5XUS - chains A and B of the 4 polymer chains in the assembly; structure by X-ray diffraction, 2.50 A resolution.

Chain A:
Protein: LbCpf1
From: Lachnospiraceae bacterium ND2006
Chain sequence (1231 residues; numbered -2 to 1228; the number before each row is that of its first residue; numbers below 1 keep their minus sign (Gly-2 is residue -2)):
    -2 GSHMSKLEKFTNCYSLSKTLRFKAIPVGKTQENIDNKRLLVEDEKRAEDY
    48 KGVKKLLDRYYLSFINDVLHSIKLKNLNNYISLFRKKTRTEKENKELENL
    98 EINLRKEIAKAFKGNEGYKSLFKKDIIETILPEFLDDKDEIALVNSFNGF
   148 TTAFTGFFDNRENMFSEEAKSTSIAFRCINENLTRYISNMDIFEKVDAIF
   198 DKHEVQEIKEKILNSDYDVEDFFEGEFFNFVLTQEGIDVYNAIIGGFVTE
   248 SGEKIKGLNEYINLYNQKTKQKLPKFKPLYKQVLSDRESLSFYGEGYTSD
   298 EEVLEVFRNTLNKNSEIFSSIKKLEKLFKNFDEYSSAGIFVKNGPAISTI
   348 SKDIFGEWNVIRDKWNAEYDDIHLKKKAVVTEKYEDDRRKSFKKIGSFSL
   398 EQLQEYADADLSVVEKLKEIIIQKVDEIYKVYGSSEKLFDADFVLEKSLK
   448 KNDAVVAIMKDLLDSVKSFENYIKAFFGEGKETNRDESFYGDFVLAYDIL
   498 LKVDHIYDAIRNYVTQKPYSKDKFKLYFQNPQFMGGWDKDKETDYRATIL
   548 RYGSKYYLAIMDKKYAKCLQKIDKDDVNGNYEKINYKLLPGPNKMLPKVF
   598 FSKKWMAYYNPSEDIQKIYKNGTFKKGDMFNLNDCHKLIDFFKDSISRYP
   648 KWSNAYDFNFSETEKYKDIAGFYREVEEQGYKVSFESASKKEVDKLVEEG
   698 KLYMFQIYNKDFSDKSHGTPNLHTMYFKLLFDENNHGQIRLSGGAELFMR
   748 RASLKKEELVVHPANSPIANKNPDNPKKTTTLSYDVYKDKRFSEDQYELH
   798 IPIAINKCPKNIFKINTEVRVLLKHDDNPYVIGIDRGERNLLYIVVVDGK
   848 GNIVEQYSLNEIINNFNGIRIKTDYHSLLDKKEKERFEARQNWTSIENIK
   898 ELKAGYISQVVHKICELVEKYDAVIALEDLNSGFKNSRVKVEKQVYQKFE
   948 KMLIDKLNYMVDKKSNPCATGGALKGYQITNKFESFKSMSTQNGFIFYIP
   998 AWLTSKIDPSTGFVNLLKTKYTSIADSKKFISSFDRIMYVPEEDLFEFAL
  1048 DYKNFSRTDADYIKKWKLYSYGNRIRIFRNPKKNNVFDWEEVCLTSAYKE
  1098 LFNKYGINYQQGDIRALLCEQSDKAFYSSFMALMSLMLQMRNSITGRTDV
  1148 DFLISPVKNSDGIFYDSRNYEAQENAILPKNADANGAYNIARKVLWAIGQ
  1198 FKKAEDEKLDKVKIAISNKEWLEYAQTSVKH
Not modelled in the structure: -2 to -1, 372-376, 929-935, 1076-1084, 1227-1228
Disulfides: Cys965 forms a disulfide with the same residue of a neighbouring copy of this chain
Bound ions: Mg2+: Thr716 (shared with A-4(B) of chain B)
From the paper describing this entry:
  - Mg2+ coordination: Thr716
  - Mg2+ coordination through a water molecule: Asp708, Asn718
  - contacts within the chain: Lys457-Gln888 (hydrogen bond)
  - conformationally variable residues (loop rearrangement): Glu885 to Asn889, Trp890 to Ile896
  - catalytic residues: Asp832, Glu925, Asp1180
  - catalytic residues: Arg1138 (proposed by the authors, not directly observed)
  - mutagenesis - D832A, E925A, D1180A: abolished catalytic activity
  - mutagenesis - R1138A: decreased catalytic activity
  - binding site for the 9-nt DNA strand: Thr149, Gln529, Lys595
  - binding site for the 29-nt DNA strand: Lys538, Tyr542, Pro587, Met592, Lys595
  - specificity-determining residues: Lys595
  - binding site for crRNA (chain B): Trp355

Chain B:
Molecule: crRNA
Sequence (40 nucleotides; numbered -20 to 19; the number before each row is that of its first residue; numbers below 1 keep their minus sign (A-20 is residue -20)):
   -20 AAUUUCUACUAAGUGUAGAUGGAAAUUAGGUGCGCUUGGC
Bound ions: Mg2+: A-4 (shared with Thr716(A) of chain A); Na+: U10, G11

How chain A and chain B interact:
Contacting residue pairs (145; chain A residue first):
  Ser14(A) - G0(B)  base contact
  Lys15(A) - G0(B)  salt bridge to the phosphate
  Thr16(A) - G0(B)  hydrogen bond to the sugar
  Thr16(A) - G1(B)  hydrogen bond to the sugar
  Arg18(A) - U-17(B)  hydrogen bond to the base
  Arg18(A) - U-16(B)  base contact
  Arg18(A) - U-1(B)  base contact
  Arg18(A) - G1(B)  salt bridge to the phosphate
  Phe19(A) - U-17(B)  sugar contact
  Lys20(A) - U-17(B)  hydrogen bond to the sugar
  Lys51(A) - A3(B)  hydrogen bond to the phosphate
  Lys51(A) - A4(B)  salt bridge to the phosphate
  Asp55(A) - U5(B)  phosphate contact
  Asn157(A) - A3(B)  hydrogen bond to the sugar
  Asn157(A) - A4(B)  sugar contact
  Arg158(A) - A4(B)  hydrogen bond to the sugar
  Arg158(A) - U5(B)  salt bridge to the phosphate
  Arg174(A) - U6(B)  hydrogen bond to the sugar
  Arg174(A) - A7(B)  salt bridge to the phosphate
  Lys251(A) - U15(B)  sugar contact
  Lys253(A) - U16(B)  hydrogen bond to the sugar
  Leu261(A) - U16(B)  sugar contact
  Leu261(A) - G17(B)  sugar contact
  Gln264(A) - G17(B)  hydrogen bond to the base
  Gln264(A) - G18(B)  sugar contact
  Lys267(A) - C19(B)  salt bridge to the phosphate
  Tyr277(A) - A7(B)  phosphate contact
  Lys278(A) - U6(B)  salt bridge to the phosphate
  Lys278(A) - A7(B)  hydrogen bond to the phosphate
  Gln279(A) - U6(B)  phosphate contact
  Val280(A) - U5(B)  phosphate contact
  Val280(A) - U6(B)  phosphate contact
  Leu281(A) - U5(B)  phosphate contact
  Leu281(A) - U6(B)  hydrogen bond to the phosphate
  Ser345(A) - C19(B)  base contact
  Trp355(A) - C19(B)  base contact
  Arg359(A) - C19(B)  salt bridge to the phosphate
  Arg386(A) - G18(B)  hydrogen bond to the phosphate
  Arg386(A) - C19(B)  salt bridge to the phosphate
  Lys390(A) - G18(B)  salt bridge to the phosphate
  Lys390(A) - C19(B)  salt bridge to the phosphate
  Lys464(A) - G13(B)  hydrogen bond to the phosphate
  Lys464(A) - C14(B)  salt bridge to the phosphate
  Lys471(A) - U15(B)  salt bridge to the phosphate
  Asp501(A) - C14(B)  sugar contact
  Tyr504(A) - C12(B)  sugar contact
  Tyr504(A) - G13(B)  sugar contact
  Asp505(A) - G13(B)  hydrogen bond to the sugar
  Arg508(A) - C12(B)  hydrogen bond to the sugar
  Arg508(A) - G13(B)  hydrogen bond to the sugar
  Lys520(A) - A2(B)  salt bridge to the phosphate
  Asn706(A) - U-17(B)  phosphate contact
  Lys707(A) - U-18(B)  hydrogen bond to the base
  Lys707(A) - U-17(B)  hydrogen bond to the phosphate
  Lys707(A) - U-5(B)  phosphate contact
  Ser710(A) - G-6(B)  hydrogen bond to the phosphate
  Lys712(A) - U-7(B)  salt bridge to the phosphate
  Lys712(A) - G-6(B)  phosphate contact
  Ser713(A) - U-5(B)  phosphate contact
  His714(A) - A-9(B)  salt bridge to the phosphate
  His714(A) - G-6(B)  sugar contact
  His714(A) - U-5(B)  hydrogen bond to the phosphate
  Gly715(A) - U-5(B)  hydrogen bond to the phosphate
  Gly715(A) - A-4(B)  phosphate contact
  Thr716(A) - A-4(B)  hydrogen bond to the phosphate
  Thr716(A) - G-3(B)  phosphate contact
  Asn718(A) - U-17(B)  base contact
  Asn718(A) - A-2(B)  hydrogen bond to the base
  Asn718(A) - U-1(B)  base contact
  Leu719(A) - U-1(B)  hydrogen bond to the base
  His720(A) - U-1(B)  stacking on the base
  His720(A) - G0(B)  salt bridge to the phosphate
  Glu743(A) - A2(B)  sugar contact
  Phe745(A) - A2(B)  sugar contact
  Arg747(A) - U-16(B)  salt bridge to the phosphate
  His759(A) - A-20(B)  hydrogen bond to the sugar
  Ile765(A) - A-20(B)  base contact
  Ala766(A) - A-20(B)  hydrogen bond to the base
  Asn767(A) - A-20(B)  hydrogen bond to the base
  Asn767(A) - U-11(B)  hydrogen bond to the sugar
  Asn767(A) - A-10(B)  phosphate contact
  Lys768(A) - C-12(B)  salt bridge to the phosphate
  Lys768(A) - U-11(B)  hydrogen bond to the phosphate
  Asn769(A) - C-12(B)  phosphate contact
  Asn769(A) - U-11(B)  hydrogen bond to the phosphate
  Asn772(A) - U-11(B)  hydrogen bond to the phosphate
  Asn772(A) - A-10(B)  hydrogen bond to the phosphate
  Lys774(A) - A-10(B)  salt bridge to the phosphate
  Lys774(A) - G-8(B)  hydrogen bond to the base
  Thr777(A) - U-11(B)  hydrogen bond to the sugar
  Thr777(A) - A-10(B)  phosphate contact
  Thr777(A) - G-8(B)  base contact
  Leu779(A) - A-19(B)  base contact
  Leu779(A) - G-8(B)  base contact
  Tyr781(A) - A-19(B)  hydrogen bond to the base
  Tyr781(A) - G-8(B)  sugar contact
  Tyr781(A) - U-7(B)  stacking on the base
  Val783(A) - A-20(B)  sugar contact
  Val783(A) - A-19(B)  sugar contact
  Tyr784(A) - A-19(B)  sugar contact
  Lys785(A) - A-20(B)  sugar contact
  Lys785(A) - A-19(B)  phosphate contact
  Asp786(A) - A-19(B)  hydrogen bond to the phosphate
  Lys787(A) - A-19(B)  phosphate contact
  Lys787(A) - U-18(B)  phosphate contact
  Arg788(A) - U-18(B)  salt bridge to the phosphate
  Arg788(A) - U-16(B)  salt bridge to the phosphate
  Arg788(A) - C-15(B)  salt bridge to the phosphate
  Phe789(A) - C-15(B)  phosphate contact
  Gln793(A) - U-17(B)  hydrogen bond to the phosphate
  Gln793(A) - U-16(B)  hydrogen bond to the phosphate
  His797(A) - G1(B)  hydrogen bond to the sugar
  His797(A) - A2(B)  salt bridge to the phosphate
  Phe863(A) - A-10(B)  base contact
  Phe863(A) - U-5(B)  sugar contact
  Phe863(A) - A-4(B)  sugar contact
  Asn864(A) - A-9(B)  hydrogen bond to the base
  Ile868(A) - A-13(B)  sugar contact
  Ile868(A) - C-12(B)  phosphate contact
  Ile868(A) - A-10(B)  base contact
  Thr870(A) - A-13(B)  hydrogen bond to the sugar
  Tyr872(A) - U-14(B)  hydrogen bond to the sugar
  Tyr872(A) - A-13(B)  hydrogen bond to the sugar
  Leu875(A) - A-13(B)  phosphate contact
  Phe884(A) - G11(B)  sugar contact
  Arg887(A) - G9(B)  base contact
  Arg887(A) - U10(B)  hydrogen bond to the sugar
  Arg887(A) - G11(B)  hydrogen bond to the sugar
  Gln888(A) - G11(B)  phosphate contact
  Gln888(A) - C12(B)  hydrogen bond to the phosphate
  Glu898(A) - C-15(B)  hydrogen bond to the sugar
  Glu898(A) - U-14(B)  sugar contact
  Leu899(A) - U-14(B)  phosphate contact
  Leu899(A) - A-13(B)  phosphate contact
  Gly902(A) - U-14(B)  sugar contact
  Ser905(A) - G-3(B)  base contact
  Ser905(A) - A-2(B)  sugar contact
  His909(A) - G-3(B)  hydrogen bond to the phosphate
  Val938(A) - G9(B)  phosphate contact
  Met949(A) - A-2(B)  sugar contact
  Lys953(A) - A-2(B)  salt bridge to the phosphate
  Lys953(A) - U-1(B)  salt bridge to the phosphate
  Lys960(A) - G-3(B)  salt bridge to the phosphate
  Lys960(A) - A-2(B)  salt bridge to the phosphate
  Lys961(A) - G-3(B)  phosphate contact
Also at the interface, not in a pair above, chain A (99 interface residues in all): Phe154, Thr169, Ser282, Glu467, Tyr705, Val757, Ser780, Glu795, Pro799, Ile866, Tyr903, Gln906, Val958
Also at the interface, not in a pair above, chain B (40 interface residues in all): G8
The authors on this interface:
  - interface residues, chain A: Trp355(A)

In short:
The interface between chain A and chain B involves 99 residues on one side and 40 on the other; the contacts
include 49 hydrogen bonds, 28 salt bridges and 2 aromatic stacking contacts. Among the polar pairs are
Arg18(A)-U-17(B), Gln264(A)-G17(B) and Lys707(A)-U-18(B). From the paper: catalytic residues Asp832(A),
Glu925(A) and Asp1180(A) among others; D832A, E925A and D1180A of chain A abolish catalytic activity.
Chain A is LbCpf1 (Lachnospiraceae bacterium ND2006) and chain B is crRNA; the structure, Crystal structure of
Lachnospiraceae bacterium ND2006 Cpf1 in complex with crRNA and target DNA (TTTA PAM), was determined by X-ray
diffraction together with 5XUT, 5XUU and 5XUZ from the same study.
